PDB entry 7X8X | X-ray diffraction, 3.24 A resolution | chains H and I of the 28 polymer chains in the assembly

[Chain H]
Protein: ATP-dependent Clp protease proteolytic subunit 2
Organism: Mycobacterium tuberculosis CDC1551
Notes: EC 3.4.21.92
Reference sequence: P9WPC2 (CLPP2_MYCTO); numbering as in UniProt (aligned over 14-210)
Amino-acid sequence (197 residues; row label = number of the first residue in the row):
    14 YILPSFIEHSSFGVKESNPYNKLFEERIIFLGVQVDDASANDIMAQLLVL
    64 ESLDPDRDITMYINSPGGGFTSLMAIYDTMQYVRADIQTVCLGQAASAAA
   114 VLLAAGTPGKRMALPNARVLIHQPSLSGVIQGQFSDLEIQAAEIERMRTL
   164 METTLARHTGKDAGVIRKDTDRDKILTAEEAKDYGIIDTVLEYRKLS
Disordered / not traced: 14
UniProt features mapped onto this chain:
  - active site: Ser-110 (Nucleophile), His-135

[Chain I]
Protein: ATP-dependent Clp protease proteolytic subunit 1
Organism: Mycobacterium tuberculosis
Notes: EC 3.4.21.92
Reference sequence: P9WPC4 (CLPP1_MYCTO); numbering as in UniProt (aligned over 16-192)
Amino-acid sequence (177 residues; row label = number of the first residue in the row):
    16 LTDSVYERLLSERIIFLGSEVNDEIANRLCAQILLLAAEDASKDISLYIN
    66 SPGGSISAGMAIYDTMVLAPCDIATYAMGMAASMGEFLLAAGTKGKRYAL
   116 PHARILMHQPLGGVTGSAADIAIQAEQFAVIKKEMFRLNAEFTGQPIERI
   166 EADSDRDRWFTAAEALEYGFVDHIITR
Disordered / not traced: 16, 192
UniProt features mapped onto this chain:
  - active site: Ser-98 (Nucleophile), His-123
Ligand contacts:
  - AI4 (4-[1-[3-[4-[(4-fluoranyl-2-methyl-1H-indol-5-yl)oxy]-6-methoxy-quinazolin-7-yl]oxypropyl]piperidin-4-yl]benzamide), molecule 1: Ser-70, Ile-71, Ser-72, Met-75, Gln-142, Ile-146, Glu-149, Met-150
  - AI4, molecule 2: Gly-94, Met-95, His-117, Ala-118, Arg-119, Trp-174

[Chain H / chain I interface]
Pairs across the interface (40):
  Gln-136(H) with Ser-132(I); Ala-133(I); Ala-134(I)
  Pro-137(H) with Ser-132(I); Ala-133(I), hydrogen bond (backbone-backbone)
  Ser-138(H) with Gly-131(I); Ser-132(I)
  Leu-139(H) with Val-129(I); Thr-130(I); Gly-131(I), hydrogen bond (backbone-backbone)
  Ser-140(H) with Thr-130(I)
  Gly-141(H) with Thr-130(I), hydrogen bond (backbone-side chain)
  Val-142(H) with Val-129(I); Thr-130(I)
  Ile-143(H) with Gly-128(I); Val-129(I), hydrogen bond (backbone-backbone)
  Gln-144(H) with Gly-127(I)
  Gly-145(H) with Leu-126(I); Gly-127(I), hydrogen bond (backbone-backbone)
  Gln-146(H) with Gln-124(I); Pro-125(I); Leu-126(I); Asp-170(I), hydrogen bond (side chain-backbone); Arg-171(I)
  Phe-147(H) with Gln-124(I); Pro-125(I), hydrogen bond (backbone-backbone); Leu-126(I); Gly-127(I); Phe-143(I), hydrophobic
  Ser-148(H) with Gln-124(I), hydrogen bond; Lys-147(I), hydrogen bond; Asp-170(I), hydrogen bond
  Leu-150(H) with Gly-127(I); Gly-128(I); Phe-143(I), hydrophobic
  Ala-154(H) with Ala-140(I), hydrophobic
  Ile-157(H) with Ile-136(I), hydrophobic
  Glu-158(H) with Ala-133(I)
  Arg-161(H) with Ala-133(I); Ala-134(I)
Interface residues without a listed pair, chain H (20 interface residues in all): Glu-151, Asp-184
Interface residues without a listed pair, chain I (20 interface residues in all): Ala-137, Ile-146, Asp-172

[Overview]
The chain H/chain I interface involves 20 residues from each chain; the contacts include 10 hydrogen bonds.
Among the polar pairs are Gly-141(H)/Thr-130(I), Gln-146(H)/Asp-170(I) and Ser-148(H)/Gln-124(I). Bound to
chain I: compound AI4.
Here chain H is ATP-dependent Clp protease proteolytic subunit 2 (Mycobacterium tuberculosis CDC1551) and
chain I is ATP-dependent Clp protease proteolytic subunit 1 (Mycobacterium tuberculosis). Entry 7X8X
(structural insights into Mycobacterium tuberculosis ClpP1P2 inhibition by Cediranib: implications for
developing antimicrobial agents targeting Clp ...) was determined by X-ray diffraction.
